PDB entry 7AOD | electron microscopy, 4.50 A resolution (low resolution: residue-level contacts below are approximate; hydrogen-bond / salt-bridge calls are withheld) | chains M and Q of the 24 polymer chains in the assembly

== Chain M ==
Molecule: DNA-directed RNA polymerase I subunit rpa1
Organism: Schizosaccharomyces pombe (strain 972 / ATCC 24843)
Notes: EC 2.7.7.6
Reference sequence: P15398 (RPA1_SCHPO); residue numbers follow UniProt; this construct covers 1-1689
Sequence (1689 residues; row label = number of the first residue in the row):
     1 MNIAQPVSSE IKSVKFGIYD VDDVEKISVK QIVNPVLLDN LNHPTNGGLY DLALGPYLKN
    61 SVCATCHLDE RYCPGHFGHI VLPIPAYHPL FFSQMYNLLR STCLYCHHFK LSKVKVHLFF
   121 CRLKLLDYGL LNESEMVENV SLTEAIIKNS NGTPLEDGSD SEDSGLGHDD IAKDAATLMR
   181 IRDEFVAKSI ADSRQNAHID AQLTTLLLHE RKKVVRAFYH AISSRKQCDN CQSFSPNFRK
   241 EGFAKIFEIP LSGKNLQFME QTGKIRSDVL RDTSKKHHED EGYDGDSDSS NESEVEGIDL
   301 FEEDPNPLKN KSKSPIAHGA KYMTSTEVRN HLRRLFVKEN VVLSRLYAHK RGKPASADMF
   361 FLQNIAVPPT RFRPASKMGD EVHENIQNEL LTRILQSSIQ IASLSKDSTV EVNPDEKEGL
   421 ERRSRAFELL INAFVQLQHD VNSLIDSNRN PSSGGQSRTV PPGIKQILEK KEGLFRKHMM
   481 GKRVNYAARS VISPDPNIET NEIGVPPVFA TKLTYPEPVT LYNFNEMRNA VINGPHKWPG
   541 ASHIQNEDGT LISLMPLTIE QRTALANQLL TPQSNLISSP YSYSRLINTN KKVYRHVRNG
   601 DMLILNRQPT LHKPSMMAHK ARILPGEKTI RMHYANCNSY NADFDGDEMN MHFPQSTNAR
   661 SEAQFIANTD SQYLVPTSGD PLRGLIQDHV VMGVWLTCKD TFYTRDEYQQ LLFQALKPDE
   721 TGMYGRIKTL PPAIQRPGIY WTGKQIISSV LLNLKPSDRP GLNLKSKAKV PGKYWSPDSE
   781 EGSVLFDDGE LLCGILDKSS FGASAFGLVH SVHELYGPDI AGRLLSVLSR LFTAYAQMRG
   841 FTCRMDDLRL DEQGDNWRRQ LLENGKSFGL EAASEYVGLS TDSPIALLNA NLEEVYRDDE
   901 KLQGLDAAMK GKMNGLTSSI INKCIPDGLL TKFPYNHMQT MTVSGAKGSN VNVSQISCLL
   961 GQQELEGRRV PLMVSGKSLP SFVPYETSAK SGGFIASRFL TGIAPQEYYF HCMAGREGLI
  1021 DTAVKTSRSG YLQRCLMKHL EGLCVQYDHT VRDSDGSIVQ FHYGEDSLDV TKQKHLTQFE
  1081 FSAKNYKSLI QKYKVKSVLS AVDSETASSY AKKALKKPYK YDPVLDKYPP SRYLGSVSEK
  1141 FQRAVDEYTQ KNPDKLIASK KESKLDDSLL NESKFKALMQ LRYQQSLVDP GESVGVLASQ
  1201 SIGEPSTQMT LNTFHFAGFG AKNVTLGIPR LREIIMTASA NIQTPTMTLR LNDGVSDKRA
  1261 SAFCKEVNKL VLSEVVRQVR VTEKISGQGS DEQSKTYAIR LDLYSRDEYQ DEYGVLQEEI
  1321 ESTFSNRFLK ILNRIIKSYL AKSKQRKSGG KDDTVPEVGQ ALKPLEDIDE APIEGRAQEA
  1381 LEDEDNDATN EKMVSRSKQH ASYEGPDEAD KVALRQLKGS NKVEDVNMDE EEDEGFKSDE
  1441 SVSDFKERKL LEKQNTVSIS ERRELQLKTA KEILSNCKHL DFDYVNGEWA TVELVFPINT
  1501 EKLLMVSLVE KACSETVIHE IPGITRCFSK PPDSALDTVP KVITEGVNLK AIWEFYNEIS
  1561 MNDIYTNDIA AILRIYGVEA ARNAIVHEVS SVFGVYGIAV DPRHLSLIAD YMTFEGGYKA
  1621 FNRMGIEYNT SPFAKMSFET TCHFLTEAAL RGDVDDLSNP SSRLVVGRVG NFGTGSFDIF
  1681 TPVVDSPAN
Disordered / not traced: 143-171, 196-202, 259-320, 348-353, 375-384, 412-420, 452-460, 1023-1029, 1159-1161, 1214-1222, 1285-1295, 1346-1475, 1532-1536, 1682-1689
Ion coordination: Zn2+ site 1: C63, C66, C73, H76; Zn2+ site 2: C103, C106, C228, C231
Reported in the primary citation:
  - higher-order assembly contacts with a neighbouring DNA-directed RNA polymerases I, II, and III subunit RPABC4: P580 to I587

== Chain Q ==
Molecule: DNA-directed RNA polymerases I, II, and III subunit RPABC1
Organism: Schizosaccharomyces pombe (strain 972 / ATCC 24843)
Reference sequence: Q09191 (RPAB1_SCHPO); residue numbers follow UniProt; this construct covers 1-210
Sequence (210 residues; each row starts with the number of its first residue):
     1 MSAEEKNIVR VFRAWKTAHQ LVHDRGYGVS QAELDLTLDQ FKAMHCGMGR NLDRTTLSFY
    61 AKPSNDSNKG TIYIEFAKEP SVGIKEMRTF VHTLGDHNHK TGILIYANSM TPSAAKIIAT
   121 VTGQFTIETF QESDLIVNIT HHELVPKHIL LSPDEKKELL DRYKLRETQL PRIQLADPVA
   181 RYLGLKRGEV VKIVRRSETS GRYNSYRICA
Disordered / not traced: 1-3

== Chain M / chain Q interface ==
Residue-residue contacts (75; chain M residue first):
  N132(M) - R187(Q)
  N132(M) - A210(Q)
  M136(M) - R187(Q)
  L203(M) - R166(Q)
  L206(M) - T168(Q)
  L206(M) - L170(Q)
  L206(M) - R172(Q)
  L207(M) - T168(Q)
  E210(M) - R172(Q)
  T1050(M) - Y163(Q)
  R1052(M) - Y163(Q)
  R1052(M) - L165(Q)
  R1052(M) - Q169(Q)
  G1056(M) - Q169(Q)
  S1057(M) - Q169(Q)
  S1057(M) - L170(Q)
  I1058(M) - Q169(Q)
  F1061(M) - Y163(Q)
  F1061(M) - Y206(Q)
  E1065(M) - S197(Q)
  E1065(M) - T199(Q)
  E1065(M) - S200(Q)
  E1065(M) - G201(Q)
  E1065(M) - Y203(Q)
  Y1121(M) - R202(Q)
  D1122(M) - K192(Q)
  D1122(M) - N204(Q)
  P1123(M) - R202(Q)
  P1123(M) - Y203(Q)
  P1123(M) - N204(Q)
  D1126(M) - R162(Q)
  D1126(M) - N204(Q)
  D1126(M) - Y206(Q)
  S1138(M) - S200(Q)
  S1138(M) - G201(Q)
  E1139(M) - G201(Q)
  E1139(M) - R202(Q)
  K1140(M) - E198(Q)
  K1140(M) - S200(Q)
  K1140(M) - G201(Q)
  W1553(M) - I136(Q)
  W1553(M) - V137(Q)
  E1554(M) - R10(Q)
  Y1556(M) - R13(Q)
  M1561(M) - H141(Q)
  M1561(M) - H142(Q)
  M1561(M) - E143(Q)
  N1562(M) - E143(Q)
  D1563(M) - H142(Q)
  R1574(M) - P178(Q)
  I1575(M) - P178(Q)
  Y1576(M) - H142(Q)
  Y1576(M) - V179(Q)
  G1577(M) - D177(Q)
  G1577(M) - P178(Q)
  G1577(M) - V179(Q)
  V1578(M) - D177(Q)
  E1579(M) - L144(Q)
  E1579(M) - P146(Q)
  E1579(M) - I193(Q)
  E1579(M) - R195(Q)
  E1579(M) - R207(Q)
  A1580(M) - L144(Q)
  R1582(M) - R195(Q)
  R1582(M) - S197(Q)
  R1582(M) - Y203(Q)
  P1602(M) - T199(Q)
  R1603(M) - S200(Q)
  D1610(M) - R195(Q)
  T1613(M) - R207(Q)
  F1614(M) - L170(Q)
  F1614(M) - P171(Q)
  F1614(M) - R172(Q)
  E1615(M) - R172(Q)
  G1616(M) - R172(Q)
Also at the interface, not in a pair above, chain M (50 interface residues in all): L131, E135, S141, T204, H1062, S1560, N1583, A1584, G1617
Also at the interface, not in a pair above, chain Q (47 interface residues in all): V9, T120, S133, D134, I139, V145, H148, I173, Q174, G188, C209

== Summary ==
Chain M and chain Q form an interface of 50 and 47 residues respectively. The Zn2+ site 1 is built by C63(M),
C66(M), C73(M) and H76(M). C103(M), C106(M), C228(M) and C231(M) coordinate Zn2+ site 2. From the paper:
higher-order assembly contacts with a neighbouring DNA-directed RNA polymerases I, II, and III subunit RPABC4
through P580(M).
Chain M is DNA-directed RNA polymerase I subunit rpa1 and chain Q is DNA-directed RNA polymerases I, II, and
III subunit RPABC1, both from Schizosaccharomyces pombe (strain 972 / ATCC 24843); the structure,
Schizosaccharomyces pombe RNA polymerase I (dimer), was determined by electron microscopy, deposited together
with 7AOC and 7AOE.
